Entry 8DPF (electron microscopy, 2.84 A resolution); this record covers chains C and E of the 5 polymer chains in the assembly.

[Chain C]
Name: Guanine nucleotide-binding protein G(I)/G(S)/G(T) subunit beta-1
Source organism: Homo sapiens
UniProtKB: P62873 (GBB1_HUMAN); numbering as in UniProt (aligned over 2-340)
Sequence (358 residues; row label = number of the first residue in the row; numbers below 1 keep their minus sign (Met-17 is residue -17)):
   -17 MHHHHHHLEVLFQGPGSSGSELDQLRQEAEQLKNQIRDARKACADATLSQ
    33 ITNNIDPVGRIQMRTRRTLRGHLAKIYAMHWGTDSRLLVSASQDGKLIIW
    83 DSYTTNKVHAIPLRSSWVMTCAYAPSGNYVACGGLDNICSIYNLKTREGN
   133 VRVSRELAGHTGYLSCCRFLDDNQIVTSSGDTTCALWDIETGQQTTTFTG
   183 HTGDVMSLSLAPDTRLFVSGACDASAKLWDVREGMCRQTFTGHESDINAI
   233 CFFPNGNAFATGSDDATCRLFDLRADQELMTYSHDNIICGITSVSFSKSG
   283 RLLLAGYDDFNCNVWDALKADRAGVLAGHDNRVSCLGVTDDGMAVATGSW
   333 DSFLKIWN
Unresolved in the structure: -17 to 4
Construct notes: expression tag (-17 to 1)
Swiss-Prot annotation at these positions:
  - modified residue: Ser2 (N-acetylserine), His266 (Phosphohistidine)

[Chain E]
Name: Antibody fragment scFv16
Source organism: Homo sapiens
Notes: antibody fragment or engineered binder
Sequence (267 residues; each row starts with the number of its first residue; note: 3 numbers in that range are skipped by the numbering (no residue carries them; nothing is unmodelled there); a row labelled like 120A-120O holds insertion residues (120A, then the next letters in order)):
     1 DVQLVESGGGLVQPGGSRKLSCSASGFAFSSFGMHWVRQAPEKGLEWVAY
    51 ISSGSGTIYYADTVKGRFTISRDDPKNTLFLQMTSLRSEDTAMYYCVRSI
   101 YYYGSSPFDFWGQGTTLTVS
120A-120O SGGGGSGGGGSGGGG
   124 SDIVMTQATSSVPVTPGESVSISCRSSKSLLHSNGNTYLYWFLQRPGQSP
   174 QLLIYRMSNLASGVPDRFSGSGSGTAFTLTISRLEAEDVGVYYCMQHLEY
   224 PLTFGAGTKLELKAAALEVLFQGPHHHHHHHH
Unresolved in the structure: 1, 120A-120O, 138, 236-255
Disulfide bonds: Cys147-Cys217

[How chain C and chain E interact]
Residue-residue contacts - 9 pairs, chain C then chain E:
  Arg68(C) - Tyr103(E)
  Val90(C) - Tyr102(E)  hydrophobic
  Arg129(C) - Val2(E)
  Arg129(C) - Arg98(E)  hydrogen bond (backbone-side chain)
  Glu130(C) - Gly26(E)
  Glu130(C) - Phe27(E)
  Glu130(C) - Ala28(E)  hydrogen bond (backbone-backbone)
  Glu130(C) - Phe32(E)
  Asn132(C) - Ala28(E)
Interface residues without a listed pair, chain C (9 interface residues in all): Asp66, Leu69, His91, Gly131

[Summary]
The interface between chain C and chain E involves 9 residues on one side and 8 on the other; the contacts
include 2 hydrogen bonds. Polar contacts include Arg129(C)-Arg98(E) and Glu130(C)-Ala28(E).
Here chain C is Guanine nucleotide-binding protein G(I)/G(S)/G(T) subunit beta-1 and chain E is Antibody
fragment scFv16, both from Homo sapiens. Entry 8DPF (Cryo-EM structure of the 5HT2C receptor (INI isoform)
bound to lorcaserin) was determined by electron microscopy, deposited together with 8DPG, 8DPH and 8DPI.
